5GWR - chains B and D of the 4 polymer chains in the assembly; structure by X-ray diffraction, 2.20 A resolution.

== Chain B (and D) ==
Molecule: 4-hydroxyisolecuine dehydrogenase
Organism: Bacillus thuringiensis
Notes: chain D of this document is another copy of the same molecule, construct and numbering; everything in this record applies to it too
UniProtKB: A0A0K0Q8K4 (A0A0K0Q8K4_BACTU); residue numbers follow UniProt; this construct covers 1-248
Amino-acid sequence (282 residues; numbered 1 to 282; the number before each row is that of its first residue):
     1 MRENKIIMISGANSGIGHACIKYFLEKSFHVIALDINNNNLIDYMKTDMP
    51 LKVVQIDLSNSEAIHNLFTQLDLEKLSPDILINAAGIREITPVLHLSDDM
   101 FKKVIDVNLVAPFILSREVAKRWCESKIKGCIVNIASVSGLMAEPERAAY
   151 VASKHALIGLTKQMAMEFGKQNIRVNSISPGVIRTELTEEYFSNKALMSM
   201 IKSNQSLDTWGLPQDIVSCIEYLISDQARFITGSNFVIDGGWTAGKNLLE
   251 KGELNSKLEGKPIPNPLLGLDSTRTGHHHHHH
Disordered / not traced: 1-3, 42-48, 187-195, 247-282
Differences from the reference sequence: expression tag (249-282)
Residues lining bound ligands: NAD (nicotinamide-adenine-dinucleotide): Gly11, Asn13, Ser14, Gly15, Ile16, Gly17, Asp35, Ile36, Asn37, Ile56, Asp57, Leu58, Ser59, Ala84, Ala85, Gly86, Ile87, Val107, Ile135, Ala136, Tyr150, Lys154, Pro180, Thr185, Glu186
Reported in the primary citation:
  - mutagenesis - R88A, R147A, Y191A: decreased catalytic activity
  - catalytic residues: Ser137, Tyr150 (proposed by the authors, not directly observed)
  - specificity-determining residues: Arg88
  - specificity-determining residues: Leu187, Thr188 (from molecular simulation)

== How chain B and chain D interact ==
Contacting residue pairs (18):
  Met142(B) - Met142(D)  hydrophobic
  Met142(B) - Ala244(D)
  Ala143(B) - Ala244(D)  hydrogen bond (backbone-backbone)
  Ala143(B) - Gly245(D)
  Ala143(B) - Lys246(D)  hydrogen bond (backbone-backbone)
  Glu144(B) - Lys246(D)
  Pro145(B) - Lys246(D)
  Asn204(B) - Lys246(D)  hydrogen bond (backbone-side chain)
  Trp242(B) - Lys246(D)  hydrogen bond (backbone-side chain)
  Ala244(B) - Met142(D)
  Ala244(B) - Ala143(D)  hydrogen bond (backbone-backbone)
  Gly245(B) - Ala143(D)
  Gly245(B) - Lys246(D)  hydrogen bond (backbone-side chain)
  Lys246(B) - Ala143(D)  hydrogen bond (backbone-backbone)
  Lys246(B) - Pro145(D)
  Lys246(B) - Asn204(D)  hydrogen bond (side chain-backbone)
  Lys246(B) - Trp242(D)  hydrogen bond (side chain-backbone)
  Lys246(B) - Gly245(D)  hydrogen bond (side chain-backbone)
Interface residues without a listed pair, chain D (9 interface residues in all): Glu144

== Overview ==
The chain B/chain D interface involves 9 residues from each chain; the contacts include 10 hydrogen bonds.
Among the polar pairs are Asn204(B)-Lys246(D), Trp242(B)-Lys246(D) and Gly245(B)-Lys246(D). Ligands of chain
B: NAD. From the paper: catalytic residues Ser137(B) and Tyr150(B); R88A, R147A and Y191A of chain B reduce
catalytic activity.
Both chains are 4-hydroxyisolecuine dehydrogenase (Bacillus thuringiensis). Entry 5GWR (4-hydroxyisoleucine
dehydrogenase complexed with NADH) was determined by X-ray diffraction, deposited together with 5GWS and 5GWT.
